PDB entry 8H9P | electron microscopy, 3.02 A resolution | chains B and G of the 8 polymer chains in the assembly

Chain B:
Name: ATP synthase subunit alpha, mitochondrial
Organism: Homo sapiens
Reference sequence: P25705 (ATPA_HUMAN); residues 1-510 here correspond to UniProt positions 44-553 (UniProt number = residue number + 43)
Chain sequence (510 residues; each row starts with the number of its first residue):
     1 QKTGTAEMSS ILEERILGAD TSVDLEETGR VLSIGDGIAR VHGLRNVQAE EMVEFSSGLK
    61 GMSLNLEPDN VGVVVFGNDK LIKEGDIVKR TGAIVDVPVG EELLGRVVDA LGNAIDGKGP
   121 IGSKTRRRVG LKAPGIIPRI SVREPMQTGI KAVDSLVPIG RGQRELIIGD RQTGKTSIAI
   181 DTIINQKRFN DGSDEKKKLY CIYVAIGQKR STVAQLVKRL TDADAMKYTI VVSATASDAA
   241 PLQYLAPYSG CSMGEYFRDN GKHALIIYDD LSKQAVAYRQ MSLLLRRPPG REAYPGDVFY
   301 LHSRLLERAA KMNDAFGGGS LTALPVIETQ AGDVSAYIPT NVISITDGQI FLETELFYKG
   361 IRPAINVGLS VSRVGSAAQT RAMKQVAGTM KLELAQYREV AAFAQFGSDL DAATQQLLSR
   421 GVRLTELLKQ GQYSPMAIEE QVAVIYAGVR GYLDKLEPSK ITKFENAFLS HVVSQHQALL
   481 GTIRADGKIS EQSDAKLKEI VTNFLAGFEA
Not modelled in the structure: 1-23, 402-410, 510
Metal / ion sites: Mg2+: T176 (together with ATP)
Residues lining bound ligands: ATP (adenosine-5'-triphosphate): D170, R171, Q172, T173, G174, K175, T176, S177, Q208, F357, R362, P363, Q430, G431, Q432

Chain G:
Name: ATP synthase subunit gamma, mitochondrial
Organism: Homo sapiens
Reference sequence: P36542 (ATPG_HUMAN); residues 1-273 here correspond to UniProt positions 26-298 (UniProt number = residue number + 25)
Chain sequence (273 residues; row label = number of the first residue in the row):
     1 ATLKDITRRL KSIKNIQKIT KSMKMVAAAK YARAERELKP ARIYGLGSLA LYEKADIKGP
    61 EDKKKHLLIG VSSDRGLCGA IHSSIAKQMK SEVATLTAAG KEVMLVGIGD KIRGILYRTH
   121 SDQFLVAFKE VGRKPPTFGD ASVIALELLN SGYEFDEGSI IFNKFRSVIS YKTEEKPIFS
   181 LNTVASADSM SIYDDIDADV LQNYQEYNLA NIIYYSLKES TTSEQSARMT AMDNASKNAS
   241 EMIDKLTLTF NRTRQAVITK ELIEIISGAA ALD
Not modelled in the structure: 1, 33-222, 273

Chain B / chain G interface:
Pairs across the interface (4; chain B residue first):
  P289(B) - I263(G)
  G290(B) - I263(G)
  A293(B) - T259(G)
  D333(B) - R252(G)  salt bridge
Also at the interface, not in a pair above, chain B (6 interface residues in all): E292, A331
Also at the interface, not in a pair above, chain G (5 interface residues in all): L248, I266

Overview:
6 residues of chain B face 5 of chain G across their interface; the contacts include 1 salt bridge. Its one
salt-bridged contact is D333(B)-R252(G). Bound to chain B: ATP.
Chain B is ATP synthase subunit alpha, mitochondrial and chain G is ATP synthase subunit gamma, mitochondrial,
both from Homo sapiens; the structure, Human ATP synthase F1 domain, state 3b, was determined by electron
microscopy (same publication as 8H9E, 8H9I and 8H9L).
